Entry 1AW8 (X-ray diffraction, 2.20 A resolution); this record covers chains A and D of the 4 polymer chains in the assembly.

== Chain A (and D) ==
Name: L-aspartate-alpha-decarboxylase
Organism: Escherichia coli
Notes: EC 4.1.1.11; chain D of this document is another copy of the same molecule, construct and numbering; everything in this record applies to it too
UniProtKB: P0A790 (PAND_ECOLI); residue numbers follow UniProt; this construct covers 1-24
Sequence (24 residues; each row starts with the number of its first residue):
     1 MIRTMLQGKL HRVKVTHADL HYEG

== How chain A and chain D interact ==
Residue-residue contacts (6; chain A residue first):
  Arg-3(A) / Gln-7(D)
  Lys-9(A) / Gly-24(D)  hydrogen bond (side chain-backbone)
  His-11(A) / Tyr-22(D)  hydrogen bond (side chain-backbone)
  His-11(A) / Glu-23(D)
  His-11(A) / Gly-24(D)
  Arg-12(A) / Glu-23(D)  salt bridge
Also at the interface, not in a pair above, chain A (5 interface residues in all): Met-1
Also at the interface, not in a pair above, chain D (6 interface residues in all): Leu-20, His-21

== Overview ==
5 residues of chain A and 6 residues of chain D are in contact, with 2 hydrogen bonds and 1 salt bridge. Polar
contacts include Arg-12(A)/Glu-23(D), Lys-9(A)/Gly-24(D) and His-11(A)/Tyr-22(D).
Chain A and chain D are both L-aspartate-alpha-decarboxylase (Escherichia coli); the structure, Pyruvoyl
dependent aspartate decarboxylase, was determined by X-ray diffraction.
